6PPU - chains B and A of the 3 polymer chains in the assembly; structure by electron microscopy, 3.50 A resolution.

[Chain B]
Name: UvrD/REP helicase
From: Mycobacterium smegmatis (strain ATCC 700084 / mc(2)155)
Reference sequence: I7FZ56 (I7FZ56_MYCS2); numbering as in UniProt (aligned over 1-1095)
Amino-acid sequence (1095 residues; each row starts with the number of its first residue):
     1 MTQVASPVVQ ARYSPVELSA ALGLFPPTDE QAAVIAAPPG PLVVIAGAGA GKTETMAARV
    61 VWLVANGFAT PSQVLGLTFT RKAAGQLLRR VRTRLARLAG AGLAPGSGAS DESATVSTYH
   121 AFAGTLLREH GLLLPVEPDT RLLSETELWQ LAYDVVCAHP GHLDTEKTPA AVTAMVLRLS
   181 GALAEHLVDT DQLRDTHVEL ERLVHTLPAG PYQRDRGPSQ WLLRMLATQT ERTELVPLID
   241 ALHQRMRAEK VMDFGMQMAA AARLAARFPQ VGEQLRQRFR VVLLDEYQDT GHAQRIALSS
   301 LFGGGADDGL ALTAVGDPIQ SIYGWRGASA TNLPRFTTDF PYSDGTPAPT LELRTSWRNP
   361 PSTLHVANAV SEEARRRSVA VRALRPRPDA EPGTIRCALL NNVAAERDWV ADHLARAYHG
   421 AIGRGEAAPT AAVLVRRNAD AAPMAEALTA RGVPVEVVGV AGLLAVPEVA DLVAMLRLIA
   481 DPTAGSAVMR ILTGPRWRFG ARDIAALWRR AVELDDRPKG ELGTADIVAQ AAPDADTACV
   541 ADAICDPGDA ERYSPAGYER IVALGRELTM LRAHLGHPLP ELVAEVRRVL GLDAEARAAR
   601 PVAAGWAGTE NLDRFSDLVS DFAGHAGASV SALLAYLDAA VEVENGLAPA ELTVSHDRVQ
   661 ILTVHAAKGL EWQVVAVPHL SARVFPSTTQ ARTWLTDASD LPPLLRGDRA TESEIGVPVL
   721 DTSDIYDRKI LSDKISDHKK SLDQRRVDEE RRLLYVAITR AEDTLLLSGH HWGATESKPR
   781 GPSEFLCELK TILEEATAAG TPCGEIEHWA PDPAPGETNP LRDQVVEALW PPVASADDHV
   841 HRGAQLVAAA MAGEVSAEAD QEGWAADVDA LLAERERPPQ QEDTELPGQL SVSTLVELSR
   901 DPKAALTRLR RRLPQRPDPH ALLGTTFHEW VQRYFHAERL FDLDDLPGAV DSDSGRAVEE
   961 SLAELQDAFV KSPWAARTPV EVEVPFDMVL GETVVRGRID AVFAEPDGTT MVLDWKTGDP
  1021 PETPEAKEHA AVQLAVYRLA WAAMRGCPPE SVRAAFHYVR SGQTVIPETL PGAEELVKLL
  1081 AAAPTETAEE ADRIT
Disordered / not traced: 1-21, 99-113, 210-216, 330-332, 343-344, 377-380, 388-390, 421-428, 458-461, 516-521, 624-626, 651-659, 689-690, 711-715, 796-803, 810-819, 832-837, 852-861, 879-1095
Reported in the primary citation:
  - binding site for the 70-nt DNA strand: L142, F254, W325, R326, R436, R746
  - mutagenesis - W325A/R326A: unchanged catalytic activity (ssDNA-dependent ATP hydrolysis)
  - mutagenesis - W325A/R326A: abolished catalytic activity on ATP-dependent resection

[Chain A]
Name: ATP-dependent DNA helicase (UvrD/REP)
From: Mycolicibacterium smegmatis
Notes: EC 3.6.4.12
Reference sequence: A0A0D6HKQ2 (A0A0D6HKQ2_MYCSM); numbering as in UniProt; present here: 347-691, 718-1045
Amino-acid sequence (724 residues; each row starts with the number of its first residue; note: 175 numbers in that range are skipped by the numbering (no residue carries them; nothing is unmodelled there); X marks 51 residues of unknown identity (built as UNK)):
   147 XXXXX
   173 XXXXXXXXXX XXXXXXXXXX XXXXX
   315 XXXXXXXX
   347 GTVTVRLAAS THAEGTMIAD ALRRAHLVDG IPWSQMAVIV RSVPRVGTAL ARALTAAGVP
   407 VQDNGTDVPV GRQPAAAALL TVLDVTATGH LDADSAVALL TGPIGRVDPV TLRQLRRALR
   467 RADGSQPPRD FGDLLVDAIE REPKGLSAEH ARTLRRLRAV LTAARRSDAS GADPRYTLWQ
   527 AWHASGLQRR WLAASERGGS VGAQADRDLD AVTTLFDVAD QYVNRTAGAS LRGLVDHVTR
   587 LGAAVARTEP ETAAEAVAVL SVHGALAGEW DFVVIAGVQE GLWPNMIPRG GVLGTQHLVD
   647 VLDGVADMTD RTVSTRAPLV AEERRLLMAA MGRARTRVMI TAVDS
   698 XXXXXXXXXX XXX
   718 PPLVAPRVLA PSALVGRLRA VVCAPDGAVD DDARACAAAQ LARLAAAGVP GADPSQWHAM
   778 TSLTTEEPLW SEPGHVVTLS PSTLQMLTDC PLRWLLERHG GDDGRDVRST VGSLVHALVS
   838 EPGKTESQLV NELEKVWDDL PYDAKWYSDN ELARHRAMLE TFTRWREDTR RQLTEVATEI
   898 PVEGIVVEPG ENTPGVRVRG RLDRLERDEA GRLVVVDLKT GKSPVTKDDA QNHAQLAMYQ
   958 LAVAAGLLDD GDEPGGGKLV YLGKAGAAGA TEREQDPLTP DKRAEWLETV GEAAAATAGP
  1018 RFVARVNNGC ANCPVRSSCP AQANGDRP
Disordered / not traced: 390-399, 409-414, 448, 491-493, 514-518, 532-534, 570-576, 587-599, 610-615, 632-641, 648-665, 674-682, 743-750, 791, 888-889, 906-910, 965-969, 982-986, 1040-1045
Bound ions: Mg2+: H833, L935
Residues lining bound ligands: 4Fe-4S cluster (SF4): C807, R810, A1021, R1022, V1023, N1024, G1026, C1027, C1030, V1032, C1036, Q1039
Reported in the primary citation:
  - Mg2+ coordination: H833, D920, D934
  - catalytic residues: K936 (proposed by the authors, not directly observed)
  - binding site for the 70-nt DNA strand: K939

[Interface between chain B and chain A]
Pairs across the interface (152):
  R89(B) with S691(A)
  R92(B) with E626(A)
  Y153(B) with D860(A)
  V156(B) with W863(A), hydrogen bond (backbone-side chain)
  C157(B) with A861(A), hydrophobic
  H159(B) with W863(A)
  H162(B) with N867(A)
  L163(B) with W863(A), hydrophobic
  T165(B) with N867(A)
  K167(B) with Y864(A)
  T168(B) with Y864(A)
  P169(B) with W863(A); Y864(A)
  V172(B) with W863(A), hydrophobic
  I479(B) with P455(A)
  A480(B) with P455(A)
  P482(B) with P455(A); V456(A), hydrophobic; R459(A)
  T483(B) with R459(A); D819(A); D820(A)
  A484(B) with D820(A)
  G485(B) with G818(A)
  S486(B) with D820(A); P1031(A); S1034(A)
  M489(B) with L813(A), hydrophobic; H816(A); G817(A); S1035(A), hydrogen bond (backbone-side chain)
  R490(B) with S1034(A), hydrogen bond (side chain-backbone)
  T493(B) with S1035(A)
  P495(B) with H775(A); T778(A), hydrogen bond (backbone-side chain)
  R496(B) with H775(A)
  R498(B) with S779(A); L780(A); T781(A)
  F499(B) with L780(A)
  G500(B) with T781(A), hydrogen bond (backbone-side chain); T782(A)
  A501(B) with L786(A); F1019(A), hydrophobic
  R502(B) with T782(A); E784(A)
  D503(B) with T781(A), hydrogen bond; T782(A)
  A505(B) with L786(A), hydrophobic
  W508(B) with H816(A); G817(A)
  L514(B) with R463(A), hydrogen bond (backbone-side chain)
  D515(B) with R463(A), salt bridge
  T524(B) with L835(A); V853(A)
  D526(B) with Q472(A)
  I527(B) with S830(A); A834(A), hydrophobic
  V528(B) with L831(A), hydrophobic; V853(A), hydrophobic; D856(A)
  A529(B) with P473(A), hydrophobic
  A531(B) with T827(A); P858(A)
  D534(B) with R462(A), hydrogen bond (backbone-side chain); R466(A); F477(A)
  D536(B) with R462(A), salt bridge; R463(A), salt bridge
  T537(B) with R459(A)
  A538(B) with R463(A)
  C539(B) with R459(A), hydrogen bond
  V540(B) with G817(A)
  D542(B) with R459(A), salt bridge; R463(A), salt bridge
  C545(B) with V456(A), hydrophobic
  S554(B) with T781(A); T782(A)
  R560(B) with S779(A), hydrogen bond (side chain-backbone); T781(A)
  R572(B) with D454(A); V456(A)
  H577(B) with S546(A), hydrogen bond (side chain-backbone); Q550(A)
  P578(B) with Q550(A)
  G591(B) with H775(A)
  D593(B) with S729(A)
  A594(B) with G733(A); R736(A)
  E595(B) with H775(A)
  R597(B) with S729(A); A730(A); G733(A); A737(A)
  A598(B) with G733(A); R736(A)
  R600(B) with A737(A)
  V602(B) with R734(A), hydrogen bond (backbone-side chain); A737(A); V738(A), hydrophobic; A741(A), hydrophobic
  G605(B) with R734(A), hydrogen bond (backbone-side chain)
  W606(B) with A722(A); P723(A); R724(A); A730(A); R734(A)
  A607(B) with A722(A)
  T609(B) with H358(A)
  D613(B) with H358(A), salt bridge
  V826(B) with R1022(A); V1023(A), hydrogen bond (backbone-backbone)
  E827(B) with V1020(A); A1021(A); R1022(A), salt bridge
  A828(B) with V1020(A); A1021(A), hydrogen bond (backbone-backbone); P1037(A); A1038(A)
  L829(B) with R1018(A)
  W830(B) with L809(A), hydrophobic; R1018(A); F1019(A), hydrogen bond (backbone-backbone); P1037(A), hydrophobic
  P831(B) with L780(A), hydrophobic; R1018(A)
  V840(B) with A776(A), hydrophobic
  H841(B) with M777(A), hydrogen bond
  G843(B) with V739(A)
  A844(B) with M777(A), hydrophobic
  L846(B) with A755(A)
  V847(B) with P771(A), hydrophobic
  A850(B) with A755(A)
  E862(B) with R724(A), hydrogen bond (backbone-side chain)
  G863(B) with R724(A), hydrogen bond (backbone-side chain)
  W864(B) with V738(A), hydrophobic; Q757(A)
  A865(B) with R760(A)
  D867(B) with R724(A), salt bridge; L726(A)
  V868(B) with Q757(A); R760(A); L761(A), hydrophobic
  A870(B) with L373(A)
  L871(B) with L726(A); P728(A), hydrophobic; L731(A), hydrophobic
  L872(B) with R760(A)
  E874(B) with R369(A), salt bridge; L373(A)
  R875(B) with A764(A); V766(A)
Other interface residues (no listed pair), chain B (109 interface residues in all): L132, L133, P135, G161, I504, A535, A541, G557, T569, H574, L575, G576, E581, R588, A604, H839, M851, D869
Other interface residues (no listed pair), chain A (98 interface residues in all): R370, P420, P474, D476, V725, A727, L735, C740, R751, C753, A754, L758, A759, W774, P785, L812, E849, L857

[Overview]
The interface between chain B and chain A involves 109 residues on one side and 98 on the other, with 19
hydrogen bonds and 9 salt bridges. Polar contacts include D515(B)-R463(A), D536(B)-R462(A) and
D536(B)-R463(A). Ligands of chain A: 4Fe-4S cluster. From the paper: the catalytic residue K936(A);
W325A/R326A of chain B abolish catalytic activity on ATP-dependent resection.
Chain B is UvrD/REP helicase (Mycobacterium smegmatis (strain ATCC 700084 / mc(2)155)) and chain A is
ATP-dependent DNA helicase (UvrD/REP) (Mycolicibacterium smegmatis); the structure, Cryo-EM structure of
AdnAB-AMPPNP-DNA complex, was determined by electron microscopy (same publication as 6PPJ and 6PPR).
